3D32 - chains A and C; structure by X-ray diffraction, 1.30 A resolution.

[Chain A]
Name: Gamma-aminobutyric acid receptor-associated protein
Organism: Homo sapiens
UniProt: O95166 (GBRAP_HUMAN); residues 3-119 here correspond to UniProt positions 1-117 (UniProt number = residue number - 2)
Chain sequence (119 residues; numbered 1 to 119; the number before each row is that of its first residue):
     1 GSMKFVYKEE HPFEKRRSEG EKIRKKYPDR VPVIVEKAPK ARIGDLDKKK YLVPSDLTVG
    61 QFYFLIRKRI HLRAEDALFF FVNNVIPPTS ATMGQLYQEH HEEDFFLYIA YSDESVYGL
Unresolved in the structure: 119
Construct notes: expression tag (1-2)
Bound ions: Na+: Asp-45, Leu-46
UniProt features mapped onto this chain:
  - region: Met-3 to Arg-24 (Interaction with beta-tubulin), Ala-38 to Ile-70 (Interaction with GABRG2), Lys-50 to Leu-52 (Interaction with LIR (LC3 nteracting Region) motif of ATG3)
  - site: Glu-19 (Interaction with LIR (LC3 nteracting Region) motif of ATG3), Arg-30 (Interaction with LIR (LC3 nteracting Region) motif of ATG3), Gly-118, Leu-119 (Cleavage)
  - lipidation: Gly-118 (Phosphatidylethanolamine amidated glycine)

[Chain C]
Name: K1 peptide
Chain sequence (13 residues; numbered 1 to 13; the number before each row is that of its first residue):
     1 DATYTWEHLA WPX
Modified residues: NH2 (amino group) at position 13

[Chain A / chain C interface]
Residue-residue contacts - 36 pairs, chain A then chain C:
  Glu-19(A) with Trp-11(C)
  Ile-23(A) with Trp-11(C), hydrophobic; Pro-12(C), hydrophobic
  Tyr-27(A) with Pro-12(C)
  Pro-32(A) with Trp-11(C), hydrophobic
  Leu-46(A) with Trp-6(C), hydrophobic
  Lys-48(A) with Trp-11(C)
  Lys-50(A) with Trp-11(C)
  Tyr-51(A) with Trp-6(C), hydrophobic; Leu-9(C); Trp-11(C)
  Leu-52(A) with His-8(C); Leu-9(C), hydrogen bond (backbone-backbone); Ala-10(C); Trp-11(C), hydrophobic; Pro-12(C), hydrophobic
  Val-53(A) with Leu-9(C), hydrophobic
  Pro-54(A) with Tyr-4(C); His-8(C); Leu-9(C)
  Asp-56(A) with Asp-1(C); Tyr-4(C), hydrogen bond
  Leu-57(A) with Asp-1(C); Tyr-4(C), hydrophobic; Leu-9(C), hydrophobic
  Thr-58(A) with Asp-1(C), hydrogen bond
  Gln-61(A) with Asp-1(C), hydrogen bond; Ala-2(C), hydrogen bond (side chain-backbone); Thr-3(C); Tyr-4(C), hydrogen bond (side chain-backbone)
  Phe-62(A) with Leu-9(C), hydrophobic
  Leu-65(A) with Tyr-4(C); Trp-6(C)
  Ile-66(A) with Trp-6(C), hydrophobic
  Arg-69(A) with Trp-6(C)
  Phe-106(A) with Trp-11(C), hydrophobic
Also at the interface, not in a pair above, chain C (11 interface residues in all): Thr-5

[Overview]
The interface between chain A and chain C involves 20 residues on one side and 11 on the other, with 6
hydrogen bonds. Among the polar pairs are Asp-56(A)/Tyr-4(C), Thr-58(A)/Asp-1(C) and Gln-61(A)/Asp-1(C).
Asp-45(A) and Leu-46(A) form the Na+ site.
Here chain A is Gamma-aminobutyric acid receptor-associated protein (Homo sapiens) and chain C is K1 peptide.
Entry 3D32 (Complex of GABA(A) receptor-associated protein (GABARAP) with a synthetic peptide) was determined
by X-ray diffraction.
